8K6U - chains E and G of the 10 polymer chains in the assembly; structure by X-ray diffraction, 1.90 A resolution.

[Chain E (and G)]
Name: Cyanate hydratase
Source organism: Escherichia coli K-12
Notes: EC 4.2.1.104; chain G of this document is another copy of the same molecule, construct and numbering; everything in this record applies to it too
UniProt: P00816 (CYNS_ECOLI); numbering as in UniProt (aligned over 1-156)
Sequence (160 residues; row label = number of the first residue in the row; numbers below 1 keep their minus sign (Gly-3 is residue -3)):
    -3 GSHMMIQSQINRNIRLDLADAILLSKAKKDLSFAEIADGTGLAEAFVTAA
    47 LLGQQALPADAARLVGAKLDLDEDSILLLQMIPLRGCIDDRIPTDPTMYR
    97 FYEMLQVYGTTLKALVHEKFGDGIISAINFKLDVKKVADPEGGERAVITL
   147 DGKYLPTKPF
Disordered / not traced: -3 to 0
Sequence notes: expression tag (-3 to 0)
Curated features (UniProtKB/Swiss-Prot):
  - active site: Arg96, Glu99, Ser122

[How chain E and chain G interact]
Contacting residue pairs - 147 pairs, chain E then chain G:
  Ser28(E) - Glu114(G)
  Phe29(E) - Ala110(G)  hydrophobic
  Phe29(E) - Glu114(G)  hydrogen bond (backbone-side chain)
  Ala30(E) - Glu114(G)  hydrogen bond (backbone-side chain)
  Glu40(E) - Lys115(G)  salt bridge
  Ala41(E) - Tyr104(G)
  Ala41(E) - Thr107(G)
  Ala41(E) - Leu111(G)  hydrophobic
  Thr44(E) - Thr107(G)
  Thr44(E) - Ala110(G)
  Thr44(E) - Leu111(G)
  Ala45(E) - Tyr104(G)  hydrophobic
  Ala45(E) - Thr107(G)  hydrogen bond (backbone-side chain)
  Leu48(E) - Thr106(G)
  Leu48(E) - Thr107(G)
  Gln50(E) - Gln102(G)
  Gln50(E) - Val103(G)
  Gln51(E) - Tyr104(G)  hydrogen bond
  Gly82(E) - Gln102(G)
  Cys83(E) - Leu101(G)  hydrogen bond (side chain-backbone)
  Cys83(E) - Gln102(G)  hydrogen bond (backbone-backbone)
  Cys83(E) - Gly105(G)
  Cys83(E) - Thr106(G)  hydrogen bond (side chain-backbone)
  Ile84(E) - Gln102(G)  hydrogen bond (backbone-side chain)
  Arg87(E) - Ile88(G)
  Arg87(E) - Tyr98(G)  hydrogen bond (backbone-side chain)
  Ile88(E) - Arg87(G)
  Ile88(E) - Ile88(G)  hydrophobic
  Asp91(E) - Lys109(G)  salt bridge
  Pro92(E) - Ile120(G)
  Thr93(E) - Lys109(G)
  Thr93(E) - His113(G)
  Thr93(E) - Gly119(G)  hydrogen bond (side chain-backbone)
  Thr93(E) - Ile120(G)
  Met94(E) - Gly105(G)
  Met94(E) - Thr106(G)
  Met94(E) - Lys109(G)
  Arg96(E) - Ile120(G)
  Arg96(E) - Ile121(G)
  Arg96(E) - Ala123(G)
  Phe97(E) - Leu101(G)  hydrophobic
  Phe97(E) - Leu108(G)  hydrophobic
  Tyr98(E) - Arg87(G)  hydrogen bond (side chain-backbone)
  Glu99(E) - Ala123(G)
  Met100(E) - Ser122(G)
  Met100(E) - Ala123(G)  hydrophobic
  Met100(E) - Phe126(G)  hydrophobic
  Met100(E) - Leu146(G)  hydrophobic
  Leu101(E) - Cys83(G)  hydrogen bond (backbone-side chain)
  Leu101(E) - Ile84(G)  hydrophobic
  Leu101(E) - Phe97(G)
  Leu101(E) - Tyr98(G)
  Gln102(E) - Gln50(G)
  Gln102(E) - Gly82(G)
  Gln102(E) - Cys83(G)  hydrogen bond (backbone-backbone)
  Gln102(E) - Ile84(G)  hydrogen bond (side chain-backbone)
  Val103(E) - Gln50(G)
  Val103(E) - Gln51(G)
  Tyr104(E) - Ala41(G)
  Tyr104(E) - Ala45(G)  hydrophobic
  Tyr104(E) - Gln51(G)  hydrogen bond
  Tyr104(E) - Phe126(G)  hydrophobic
  Tyr104(E) - Leu128(G)  hydrophobic
  Gly105(E) - Cys83(G)
  Gly105(E) - Met94(G)
  Thr106(E) - Leu48(G)
  Thr106(E) - Cys83(G)  hydrogen bond (backbone-side chain)
  Thr106(E) - Met94(G)
  Thr107(E) - Ala41(G)
  Thr107(E) - Thr44(G)
  Thr107(E) - Ala45(G)  hydrogen bond (side chain-backbone)
  Thr107(E) - Leu48(G)
  Leu108(E) - Phe97(G)  hydrophobic
  Leu108(E) - Leu128(G)  hydrophobic
  Leu108(E) - Val130(G)  hydrophobic
  Lys109(E) - Asp91(G)  salt bridge
  Lys109(E) - Thr93(G)
  Lys109(E) - Met94(G)
  Ala110(E) - Phe29(G)  hydrophobic
  Leu111(E) - Ala41(G)  hydrophobic
  Leu111(E) - Thr44(G)
  His113(E) - Thr93(G)
  Glu114(E) - Ser28(G)
  Glu114(E) - Phe29(G)  hydrogen bond (side chain-backbone)
  Glu114(E) - Ala30(G)  hydrogen bond (side chain-backbone)
  Lys115(E) - Glu40(G)  salt bridge
  Lys115(E) - Val130(G)
  Lys115(E) - Lys132(G)  hydrogen bond (backbone-side chain)
  Phe116(E) - Lys131(G)
  Phe116(E) - Lys132(G)
  Phe116(E) - Glu140(G)
  Phe116(E) - Arg141(G)
  Phe116(E) - Ala142(G)  hydrophobic
  Gly119(E) - Thr93(G)  hydrogen bond (backbone-side chain)
  Ile120(E) - Pro92(G)
  Ile120(E) - Thr93(G)
  Ile120(E) - Arg96(G)
  Ile121(E) - Arg96(G)
  Ile121(E) - Ala142(G)  hydrophobic
  Ser122(E) - Met100(G)
  Ala123(E) - Arg96(G)
  Ala123(E) - Glu99(G)
  Ala123(E) - Met100(G)  hydrophobic
  Asn125(E) - Arg141(G)  hydrogen bond
  Phe126(E) - Met100(G)  hydrophobic
  Phe126(E) - Tyr104(G)  hydrophobic
  Phe126(E) - Arg141(G)
  Leu128(E) - Tyr104(G)  hydrophobic
  Val130(E) - Leu108(G)  hydrophobic
  Val130(E) - Lys115(G)
  Lys132(E) - Lys115(G)  hydrogen bond (side chain-backbone)
  Lys132(E) - Phe116(G)
  Asp135(E) - Lys149(G)  salt bridge
  Gly138(E) - Lys149(G)  hydrogen bond (backbone-side chain)
  Glu140(E) - Lys149(G)
  Glu140(E) - Tyr150(G)  hydrogen bond (backbone-backbone)
  Arg141(E) - Phe116(G)
  Arg141(E) - Asn125(G)  hydrogen bond
  Arg141(E) - Phe126(G)
  Arg141(E) - Asp147(G)  salt bridge
  Arg141(E) - Gly148(G)
  Arg141(E) - Lys149(G)
  Ala142(E) - Phe116(G)  hydrophobic
  Ala142(E) - Ile121(G)  hydrophobic
  Ala142(E) - Leu146(G)
  Ala142(E) - Asp147(G)
  Ala142(E) - Gly148(G)  hydrogen bond (backbone-backbone)
  Val143(E) - Thr145(G)
  Val143(E) - Leu146(G)
  Ile144(E) - Ile144(G)
  Ile144(E) - Thr145(G)
  Ile144(E) - Leu146(G)  hydrogen bond (backbone-backbone)
  Thr145(E) - Val143(G)
  Thr145(E) - Ile144(G)
  Leu146(E) - Ala142(G)
  Leu146(E) - Val143(G)
  Leu146(E) - Ile144(G)  hydrogen bond (backbone-backbone)
  Leu146(E) - Leu146(G)  hydrophobic
  Asp147(E) - Arg141(G)  salt bridge
  Asp147(E) - Ala142(G)
  Gly148(E) - Arg141(G)
  Gly148(E) - Ala142(G)  hydrogen bond (backbone-backbone)
  Lys149(E) - Asp135(G)
  Lys149(E) - Gly138(G)  hydrogen bond (side chain-backbone)
  Lys149(E) - Glu140(G)
  Lys149(E) - Arg141(G)
  Tyr150(E) - Glu140(G)  hydrogen bond (backbone-backbone)
Interface residues without a listed pair, chain E (70 interface residues in all): Lys22, Phe42, Arg81, Val112, Ile124, Lys127, Lys131, Gly139
Interface residues without a listed pair, chain G (71 interface residues in all): Lys22, Phe42, Arg81, Pro89, Val112, Ile124, Lys127, Gly139

[Overview]
70 residues of chain E face 71 of chain G across their interface, with 32 hydrogen bonds and 7 salt bridges.
Among the polar pairs are Glu40(E)-Lys115(G), Asp91(E)-Lys109(G) and Asp135(E)-Lys149(G). Curated annotation
(UniProt) lists 3 active-site residues on chain E.
Chain E and chain G are both Cyanate hydratase (Escherichia coli K-12); the structure, Serial Femtosecond
X-ray structure of E.coli Cyanase with un-modeled density at active site, was determined by X-ray diffraction
(same publication as 8K6G, 8K6H, 8K6S and 8K6X).
